2H7H - chains X and A of the 4 polymer chains in the assembly; structure by X-ray diffraction, 2.30 A resolution.

[Chain X]
Molecule: 19-nt DNA strand
Sequence (19 nucleotides; row label = number of the first residue in the row):
   201 CGTCGATGAC TCATCGACG

[Chain A]
Molecule: Viral jun transforming protein
From: Avian sarcoma virus
Notes: fragment: basic region leucine zipper of v-jun (residues 210-271)
UniProtKB: P05411 (JUN_AVIS1); residues 1-62 here correspond to UniProt positions 210-271 (UniProt number = residue number + 209)
Amino-acid sequence (62 residues; row label = number of the first residue in the row):
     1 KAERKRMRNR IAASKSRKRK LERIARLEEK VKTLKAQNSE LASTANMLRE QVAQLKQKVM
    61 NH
Unresolved in the structure: 59-62

[Interface between chain X and chain A]
Pairs across the interface - 10 pairs, chain X then chain A:
  DA209(X) with Arg17(A), salt bridge to the phosphate
  DC210(X) with Arg10(A), salt bridge to the phosphate; Arg17(A), salt bridge to the phosphate
  DT211(X) with Arg6(A), salt bridge to the phosphate; Asn9(A), base contact; Arg10(A), salt bridge to the phosphate; Ala13(A), base contact
  DC212(X) with Arg6(A), salt bridge to the phosphate; Asn9(A), base contact
  DA213(X) with Asn9(A), base contact

[Overview]
Chain X and chain A each contribute 5 residues to their interface; the contacts include 6 salt bridges. Polar
contacts include DA209(X)-Arg17(A), DC210(X)-Arg10(A) and DC210(X)-Arg17(A).
Here chain X is a 19-nt DNA strand and chain A is Viral jun transforming protein (Avian sarcoma virus). Entry
2H7H (Crystal structure of the JUN BZIP homodimer complexed with AP-1 DNA) was determined by X-ray
diffraction.
